Entry 7V0S (electron microscopy, 2.50 A resolution); this record covers chains L and Q of the 4 polymer chains in the assembly.

# Chain L (and Q)
Molecule: Ammonium transporter Rh type A
Source organism: Homo sapiens
Notes: chain Q of this document is another copy of the same molecule, construct and numbering; everything in this record applies to it too
UniProtKB: Q02094 (RHAG_HUMAN); numbering as in UniProt (aligned over 1-409)
Sequence (409 residues; row label = number of the first residue in the row):
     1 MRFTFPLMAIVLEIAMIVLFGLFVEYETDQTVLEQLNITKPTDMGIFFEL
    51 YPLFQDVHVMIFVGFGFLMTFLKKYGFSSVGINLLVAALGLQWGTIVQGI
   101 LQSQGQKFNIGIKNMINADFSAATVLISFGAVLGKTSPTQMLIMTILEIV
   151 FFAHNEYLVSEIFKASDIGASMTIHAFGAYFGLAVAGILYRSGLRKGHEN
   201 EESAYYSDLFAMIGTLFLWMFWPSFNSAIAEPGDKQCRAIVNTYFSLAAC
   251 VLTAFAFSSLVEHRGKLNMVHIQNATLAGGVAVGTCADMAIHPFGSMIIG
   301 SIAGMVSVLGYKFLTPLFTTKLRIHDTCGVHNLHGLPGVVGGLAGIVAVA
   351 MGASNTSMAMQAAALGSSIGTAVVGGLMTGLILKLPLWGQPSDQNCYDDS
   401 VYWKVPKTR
Not modelled in the structure: 27-47 (chain Q: 27-45)

# Interface between chain L and chain Q
Residue-residue contacts (124; chain L residue first):
  Arg2(L) - Ser259(Q)  hydrogen bond (side chain-backbone)
  Arg2(L) - Leu260(Q)  hydrogen bond (side chain-backbone)
  Arg2(L) - Glu262(Q)
  Arg2(L) - Gly265(Q)
  Phe3(L) - Leu260(Q)  hydrophobic
  Phe5(L) - Phe255(Q)
  Phe5(L) - Ser259(Q)
  Pro6(L) - Ala256(Q)
  Pro6(L) - Ser259(Q)
  Pro6(L) - Leu260(Q)  hydrophobic
  Ala9(L) - Ala256(Q)  hydrophobic
  Ile10(L) - Ala256(Q)  hydrophobic
  Glu13(L) - Ala249(Q)
  Glu13(L) - Leu252(Q)
  Glu13(L) - Met297(Q)
  Glu13(L) - Ser301(Q)
  Met16(L) - Met297(Q)
  Ile17(L) - Phe294(Q)
  Ile17(L) - Met297(Q)
  Ile17(L) - Ile298(Q)  hydrophobic
  Ile17(L) - Ser301(Q)
  Phe20(L) - Phe245(Q)  hydrophobic
  Phe20(L) - His292(Q)
  Phe20(L) - Pro293(Q)  hydrophobic
  Phe20(L) - Met297(Q)  hydrophobic
  Gly21(L) - His292(Q)
  Gly21(L) - Phe294(Q)
  Val24(L) - His292(Q)  hydrogen bond (backbone-side chain)
  Val24(L) - Pro293(Q)  hydrophobic
  Glu25(L) - His292(Q)
  Tyr26(L) - Arg238(Q)
  Tyr26(L) - Asn242(Q)  hydrogen bond
  Tyr26(L) - Met289(Q)
  Tyr26(L) - Ile291(Q)
  Tyr26(L) - His292(Q)  hydrogen bond (side chain-backbone)
  Tyr26(L) - Pro293(Q)
  Phe48(L) - Leu53(Q)  hydrophobic
  Phe48(L) - Gln236(Q)
  Phe48(L) - Ile240(Q)  hydrophobic
  Tyr51(L) - Leu53(Q)  hydrophobic
  Tyr51(L) - Pro223(Q)
  Tyr51(L) - Ser224(Q)  hydrogen bond
  Tyr51(L) - Ile240(Q)  hydrophobic
  Phe54(L) - Tyr244(Q)  hydrophobic
  Gln55(L) - Asp56(Q)
  Gln55(L) - Met220(Q)  hydrogen bond (side chain-backbone)
  Gln55(L) - Phe221(Q)
  His58(L) - Trp219(Q)
  His58(L) - Met220(Q)
  His58(L) - Tyr244(Q)
  Val59(L) - Met220(Q)  hydrophobic
  Val59(L) - Phe221(Q)  hydrophobic
  Phe62(L) - Leu216(Q)
  Phe62(L) - Trp219(Q)  hydrophobic
  Phe62(L) - Met220(Q)  hydrophobic
  Val63(L) - Leu216(Q)  hydrophobic
  Val63(L) - Met220(Q)  hydrophobic
  Phe67(L) - Leu209(Q)
  Phe67(L) - Met212(Q)
  Phe67(L) - Ile213(Q)  hydrophobic
  Phe67(L) - Leu216(Q)  hydrophobic
  Leu72(L) - Tyr205(Q)
  Lys73(L) - Tyr205(Q)  hydrogen bond (backbone-side chain)
  Tyr75(L) - Tyr205(Q)
  Gly76(L) - Tyr205(Q)  hydrogen bond (backbone-side chain)
  Phe77(L) - Tyr205(Q)
  Phe77(L) - Asp208(Q)
  Phe77(L) - Met269(Q)  hydrophobic
  Val80(L) - Met212(Q)  hydrophobic
  Val80(L) - Leu216(Q)  hydrophobic
  Gly81(L) - Phe255(Q)
  Leu84(L) - Leu216(Q)  hydrophobic
  Leu84(L) - Val251(Q)  hydrophobic
  Leu85(L) - Val251(Q)  hydrophobic
  Leu85(L) - Leu252(Q)  hydrophobic
  Leu85(L) - Phe255(Q)  hydrophobic
  Ala88(L) - Ala248(Q)
  Ala88(L) - Val251(Q)  hydrophobic
  Leu89(L) - Leu252(Q)
  Leu91(L) - Tyr244(Q)  hydrophobic
  Leu91(L) - Phe245(Q)  hydrophobic
  Leu91(L) - Ala248(Q)  hydrophobic
  Gln92(L) - Ala248(Q)  hydrogen bond (side chain-backbone)
  Gln92(L) - Ala249(Q)
  Gln92(L) - Leu252(Q)
  Gln92(L) - Met297(Q)
  Thr95(L) - Phe245(Q)
  Ile110(L) - Phe245(Q)  hydrophobic
  Met115(L) - Ile240(Q)  hydrophobic
  Met115(L) - Tyr244(Q)  hydrogen bond (backbone-side chain)
  Asp119(L) - Tyr244(Q)  hydrogen bond
  Ala204(L) - Tyr206(Q)
  Tyr206(L) - Tyr206(Q)
  Tyr206(L) - Arg409(Q)  hydrogen bond (side chain-backbone)
  Ser207(L) - Tyr206(Q)  hydrogen bond
  Phe210(L) - Tyr206(Q)
  Phe210(L) - Leu209(Q)  hydrophobic
  Phe210(L) - Phe210(Q)  hydrophobic
  Phe210(L) - Ile213(Q)  hydrophobic
  Ile213(L) - Ile213(Q)  hydrophobic
  Phe217(L) - Phe217(Q)  hydrophobic
  Asp399(L) - Tyr205(Q)
  Ser400(L) - Lys266(Q)  hydrogen bond (backbone-side chain)
  Val401(L) - Lys266(Q)  hydrogen bond (backbone-side chain)
  Tyr402(L) - Lys266(Q)
  Tyr402(L) - Leu267(Q)  hydrogen bond (backbone-backbone)
  Trp403(L) - Lys266(Q)
  Trp403(L) - Leu267(Q)
  Trp403(L) - Met269(Q)  hydrophobic
  Trp403(L) - Ile272(Q)  hydrophobic
  Lys404(L) - Glu262(Q)  salt bridge
  Lys404(L) - Lys266(Q)
  Lys404(L) - Leu267(Q)  hydrogen bond (backbone-backbone)
  Lys404(L) - Asn268(Q)  hydrogen bond
  Pro406(L) - Ser203(Q)
  Pro406(L) - Ala204(Q)
  Pro406(L) - Tyr205(Q)
  Pro406(L) - Asp208(Q)
  Thr408(L) - Ala204(Q)
  Thr408(L) - Tyr205(Q)  hydrogen bond (backbone-backbone)
  Arg409(L) - Ala204(Q)
  Arg409(L) - Tyr205(Q)  hydrogen bond (backbone-backbone)
  Arg409(L) - Tyr206(Q)  hydrogen bond
  Arg409(L) - Arg409(Q)  hydrogen bond (backbone-side chain)
Other interface residues (no listed pair), chain L (61 interface residues in all): Pro52, Lys74, Ile82, Ala118, Leu142, Lys407
Other interface residues (no listed pair), chain Q (59 interface residues in all): Glu49, Pro52, Lys73, Glu202, Val241, Thr253, Phe257, Arg264, Thr276, Ala290, Thr408

# Summary
Chain L and chain Q form an interface of 61 and 59 residues respectively, with 23 hydrogen bonds and 1 salt
bridge. Among the polar pairs are Lys404(L)-Glu262(Q), Arg2(L)-Ser259(Q) and Arg2(L)-Leu260(Q).
Both chains are Ammonium transporter Rh type A (Homo sapiens). Entry 7V0S (Local refinement of RhAG/CE trimer,
class 1 of erythrocyte ankyrin-1 complex) was determined by electron microscopy together with 7UZ3, 7UZQ,
7UZU, 7V07, 7V0K, 7V0M and 10 further entries from the same study.
